5LHU - chain A; structure by X-ray diffraction, 2.02 A resolution.

[Chain A]
Name: ATP phosphoribosyltransferase
From: Mycobacterium tuberculosis (strain ATCC 25618 / H37Rv)
Notes: EC 2.4.2.17
UniProtKB: P9WMN1 (HIS1_MYCTU); residues 1-284 here = UniProt positions 1-284
Chain sequence (294 residues; each row starts with the number of its first residue; numbers below 1 keep their minus sign (Met-9 is residue -9)):
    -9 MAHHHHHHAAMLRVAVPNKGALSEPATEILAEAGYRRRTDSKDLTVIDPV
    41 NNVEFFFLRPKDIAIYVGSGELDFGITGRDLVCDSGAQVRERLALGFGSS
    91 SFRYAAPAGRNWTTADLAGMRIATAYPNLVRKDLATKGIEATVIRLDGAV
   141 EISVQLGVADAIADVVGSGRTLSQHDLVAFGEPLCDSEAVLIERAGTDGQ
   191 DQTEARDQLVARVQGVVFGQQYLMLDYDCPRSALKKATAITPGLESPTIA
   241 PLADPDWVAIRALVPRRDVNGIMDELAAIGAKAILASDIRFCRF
Disordered / not traced: -9 to 0
Disulfides: Cys73-Cys175
Construct notes: initiating methionine (-9); expression tag (-8 to 0)
Ligand contacts: histidine (HIS): Met214, Asp216, Tyr217, Asp218, Gly233, Leu234, Glu235, Ser236, Pro237, Thr238, Leu242, Ala249, Arg251, Ala252, Leu253, Ala273, Leu275
What the authors report for this chain:
  - binding site for histidine: Asp216, Ala273
  - allosteric site: Asp216

[Overview]
Bound to chain A: histidine. From the paper: a binding site for histidine at Asp216 and Ala273; an allosteric
site at Asp216.
Chain A is ATP phosphoribosyltransferase (Mycobacterium tuberculosis (strain ATCC 25618 / H37Rv)); the
structure, ATP Phosphoribosyltransferase from Mycobacterium tuberculosis in complex with the allosteric
inhibitor L-Histidine, was determined by X-ray diffraction (same publication as 5LHT).
